Entry 7KSM (electron microscopy, 3.20 A resolution); this record covers chains E and G of the 7 polymer chains in the assembly.

[Chain E]
Molecule: Lon protease homolog, mitochondrial
Organism: Homo sapiens
Notes: EC 3.4.21.53
UniProt: P36776 (LONM_HUMAN); residue numbers follow UniProt; this construct covers 416-947
Chain sequence (532 residues; row label = number of the first residue in the row):
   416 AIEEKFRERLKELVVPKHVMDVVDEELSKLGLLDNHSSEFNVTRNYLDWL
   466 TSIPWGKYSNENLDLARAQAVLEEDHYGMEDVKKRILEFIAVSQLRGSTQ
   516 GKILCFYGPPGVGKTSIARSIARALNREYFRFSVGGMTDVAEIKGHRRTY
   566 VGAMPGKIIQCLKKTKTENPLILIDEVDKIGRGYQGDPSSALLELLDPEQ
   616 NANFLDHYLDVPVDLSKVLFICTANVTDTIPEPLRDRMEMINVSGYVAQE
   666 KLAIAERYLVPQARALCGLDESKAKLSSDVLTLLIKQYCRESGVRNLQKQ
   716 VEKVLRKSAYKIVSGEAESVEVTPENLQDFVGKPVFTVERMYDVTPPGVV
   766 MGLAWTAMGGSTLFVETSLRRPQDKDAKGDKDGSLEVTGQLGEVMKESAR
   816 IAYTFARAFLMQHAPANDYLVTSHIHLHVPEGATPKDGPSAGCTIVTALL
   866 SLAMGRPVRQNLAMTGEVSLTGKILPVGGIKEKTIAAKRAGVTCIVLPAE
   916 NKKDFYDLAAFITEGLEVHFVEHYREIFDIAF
Disordered / not traced: 416, 789-795
Curated features (UniProtKB/Swiss-Prot):
  - active site: Ser-855, Lys-898
  - binding site (ATP): Gly-523 to Thr-530
Ligand contacts: ADP (adenosine-5'-diphosphate): Asp-490, His-491, Tyr-492, Met-494, Pro-525, Gly-526, Val-527, Gly-528, Lys-529, Thr-530, Ser-531, Tyr-661, Ile-669, Tyr-673, Leu-674, Gln-677, Val-709, Arg-710, Gln-713
What the authors report for this chain:
  - binding site for Unidentified endogenous substrate (chain G): Tyr-565, Tyr-599
  - mutagenesis - Y565A: decreased catalytic activity on FITC-casein
  - mutagenesis - E591A: abolished catalytic activity
  - mutagenesis - V809A, P854A, E882A: decreased catalytic activity

[Chain G]
Molecule: Unidentified endogenous substrate
Organism: Escherichia coli BL21(DE3)
Chain sequence (12 residues; row label = number of the first residue in the row; X marks 12 residues of unknown identity (built as UNK)):
     1 XXXXXXXXXXXX

[How chain E and chain G interact]
Chain E side of the interface, 4 residues: His-561, Thr-564, Tyr-565, Val-566

[Summary]
No residue of chain E is in contact with chain G. Chain E binds ADP. The paper reports a binding site for
Unidentified endogenous substrate (chain G) at Tyr-565(E) and Tyr-599(E); V809A, P854A and E882A of chain E
reduce catalytic activity; 5 substitutions were tested in all.
Here chain E is Lon protease homolog, mitochondrial (Homo sapiens) and chain G is Unidentified endogenous
substrate (Escherichia coli BL21(DE3)). Entry 7KSM (Human mitochondrial LONP1 with endogenous substrate) was
determined by electron microscopy, deposited together with 7KRZ and 7KSL.
